PDB entry 6REU | electron microscopy, 4.20 A resolution (low resolution: residue-level contacts below are approximate; hydrogen-bond / salt-bridge calls are withheld) | chains S and Y of the 20 polymer chains in the assembly

== Chain S ==
Name: ATP synthase gamma chain, mitochondrial
Organism: Polytomella sp. Pringsheim 198.80
UniProt: Q4LDE7 (Q4LDE7_9CHLO); numbering as in UniProt (aligned over 1-317)
Sequence (317 residues; numbered 1 to 317; the number before each row is that of its first residue):
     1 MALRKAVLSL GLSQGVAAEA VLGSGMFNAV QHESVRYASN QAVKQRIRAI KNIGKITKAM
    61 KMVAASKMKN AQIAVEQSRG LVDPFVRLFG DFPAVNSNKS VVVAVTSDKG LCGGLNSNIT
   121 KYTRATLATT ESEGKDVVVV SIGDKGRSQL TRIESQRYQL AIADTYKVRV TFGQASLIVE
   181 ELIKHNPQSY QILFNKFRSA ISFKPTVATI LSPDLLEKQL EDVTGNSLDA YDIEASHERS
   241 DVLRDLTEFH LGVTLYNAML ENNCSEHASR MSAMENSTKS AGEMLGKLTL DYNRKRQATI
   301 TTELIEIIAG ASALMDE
Not modelled in the structure: 1-38, 316-317

== Chain Y ==
Name: ATP synthase subunit beta
Organism: Polytomella sp. Pringsheim 198.80
Notes: EC 7.1.2.2
UniProt: A0ZW41 (A0ZW41_9CHLO); residue numbers follow UniProt; this construct covers 1-574
Sequence (574 residues; row label = number of the first residue in the row):
     1 MALRYAAGLA KNVVQRQGAS LNIARAFAAE PAPAIDAGYV SQVIGPVVDV RFDGELPSIL
    61 SSLEVEGHSV RLVLEVAQHM GDNTVRCIAM DSTDGLVRGQ KVVDTGSPIK VPVGRGTLGR
   121 IMNVIGEPVD EQGPIDAADI WSIHREAPEF TEQSTEQEIL VTGIKVVDLL APYQRGGKIG
   181 LFGGAGVGKT VLIMELINNV AKAHGGFSVF AGVGERTREG NDLYREMIES GVIKLGAERG
   241 NSKCTLVYGQ MNEPPGARAR VALTGLTVAE YFRDIEGQDV LLFVDNIFRF TQANSEVSAL
   301 LGRIPSAVGY QPTLATDLGG LQERITTTTK GSITSVQAVY VPADDLTDPA PATTFAHLDA
   361 TTVLSRSIAE LGIYPAVDPL DSTSRMLNPN VIGAEHYNVA RGVQKVLQDY KNLQDIIAIL
   421 GMDELSEEDK LTVARARKIQ RFLSQPFQVA EVFTGTPGKY VDLADTISGF QGVLTGKYDD
   481 LPEMAFYMVG DIKEVKEKAD KMAKDIASRK EADNKKVSEE LKDIPSLDKL VSEIKEVVIE
   541 EDDGLEEDFK AEALSSETVV LNEEGKSVPL PKKN
Not modelled in the structure: 1-35, 557-574
Differences from the reference sequence: conflict Ala350 (Gly in A0ZW41), Leu387 (Arg in A0ZW41)

== Interface between chain S and chain Y ==
Pairs across the interface (16; chain S residue first):
  Lys61(S) - Ile419(Y)
  Met62(S) - Ile419(Y)
  Ala65(S) - Ile419(Y)
  Met271(S) - Leu420(Y)
  Asn293(S) - Asp345(Y)
  Arg296(S) - Ala343(Y)
  Gln297(S) - Asp345(Y)
  Gln297(S) - Thr347(Y)
  Gln297(S) - Asp348(Y)
  Ile300(S) - Val308(Y)
  Thr301(S) - Ala307(Y)
  Thr301(S) - Val308(Y)
  Leu304(S) - Pro305(Y)
  Leu304(S) - Gly309(Y)
  Ile308(S) - Ile304(Y)
  Ile308(S) - Pro305(Y)
Interface residues without a listed pair, chain S (14 interface residues in all): Lys69, Glu275, Leu290
Interface residues without a listed pair, chain Y (15 interface residues in all): Ser306, Pro349, Asp415, Glu424

== Overview ==
Chain S and chain Y form an interface of 14 and 15 residues respectively.
Here chain S is ATP synthase gamma chain, mitochondrial and chain Y is ATP synthase subunit beta, both from
Polytomella sp. Pringsheim 198.80. Entry 6REU (Cryo-EM structure of Polytomella F-ATP synthase, Rotary
substate 3C, focussed refinement of F1 head and rotor) was determined by electron microscopy, deposited
together with 6RD4, 6RD5, 6RD6, 6RD7, 6RD8, 6RD9 and 46 further entries.
